9IO5 - chains J and X of the 26 polymer chains in the assembly; structure by electron microscopy, 3.20 A resolution.

Chain J:
Molecule: G1-ATPase subunit beta
Organism: Mycoplasma mobile 163K
Notes: EC 3.6.3.14
Reference sequence: Q6KIC3 (Q6KIC3_MYCM1); residue numbers follow UniProt; this construct covers 1-784
Chain sequence (784 residues; numbered 1 to 784; the number before each row is that of its first residue):
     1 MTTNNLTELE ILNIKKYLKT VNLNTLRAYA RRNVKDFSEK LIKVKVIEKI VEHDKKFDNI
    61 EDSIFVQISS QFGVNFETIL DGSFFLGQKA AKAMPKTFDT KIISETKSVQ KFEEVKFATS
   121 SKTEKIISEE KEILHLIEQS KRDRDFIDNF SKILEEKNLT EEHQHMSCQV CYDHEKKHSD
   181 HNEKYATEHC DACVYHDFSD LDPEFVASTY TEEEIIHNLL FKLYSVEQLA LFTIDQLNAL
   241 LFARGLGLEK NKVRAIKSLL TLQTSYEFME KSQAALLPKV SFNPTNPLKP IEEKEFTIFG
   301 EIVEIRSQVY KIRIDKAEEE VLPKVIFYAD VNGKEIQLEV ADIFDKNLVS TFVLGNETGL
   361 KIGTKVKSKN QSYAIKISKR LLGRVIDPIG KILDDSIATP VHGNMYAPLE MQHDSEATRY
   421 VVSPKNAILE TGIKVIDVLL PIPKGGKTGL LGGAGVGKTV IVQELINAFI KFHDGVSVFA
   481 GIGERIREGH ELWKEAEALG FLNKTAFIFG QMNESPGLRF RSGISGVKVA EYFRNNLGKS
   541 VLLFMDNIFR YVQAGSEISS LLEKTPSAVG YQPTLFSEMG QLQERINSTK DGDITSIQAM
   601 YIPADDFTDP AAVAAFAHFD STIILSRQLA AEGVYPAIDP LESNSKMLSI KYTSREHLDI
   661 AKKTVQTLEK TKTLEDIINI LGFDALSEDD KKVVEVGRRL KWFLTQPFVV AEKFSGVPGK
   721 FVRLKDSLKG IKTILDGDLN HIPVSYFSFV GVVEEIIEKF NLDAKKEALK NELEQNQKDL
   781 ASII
Unresolved in the structure: 1-124, 160-212, 775-784
Residues lining bound ligands: ATP (adenosine-5'-triphosphate): Lys646, Ser649, Lys651

Chain X:
Molecule: G1-ATPase subunit E
Organism: Mycoplasma mobile 163K
Reference sequence: Q6KHS6 (Q6KHS6_MYCM1); residue numbers follow UniProt; this construct covers 1-112
Chain sequence (112 residues; row label = number of the first residue in the row):
     1 MTKNIFANKI ANQKAYFKRD IKTVHTFLGR VNYIQRASKF NDEKRVFRPL QIELSGTNEI
    61 VDIYLEATTY ISKKALDEIR QNSYIFLEAK WLPESNFLNN PLFEIQNIVI EN
Unresolved in the structure: 1-3

Chain J / chain X interface:
Residue-residue contacts (62):
  Ile133(J) - Asn96(X)
  Ile133(J) - Phe97(X)  hydrophobic
  Leu134(J) - Phe97(X)  hydrophobic
  Leu136(J) - Pro93(X)
  Ile137(J) - Pro93(X)
  Ile137(J) - Phe97(X)  hydrophobic
  Ser140(J) - Leu92(X)
  Ser140(J) - Pro93(X)
  Lys141(J) - Asn41(X)
  Lys141(J) - Arg45(X)  hydrogen bond (backbone-side chain)
  Arg144(J) - Arg45(X)
  Arg144(J) - Glu66(X)  salt bridge
  Arg144(J) - Leu92(X)
  Arg144(J) - Glu94(X)  salt bridge
  Arg144(J) - Glu104(X)
  Asp145(J) - Lys44(X)  salt bridge
  Asp145(J) - Arg45(X)  salt bridge
  Ser151(J) - Lys18(X)
  Ser151(J) - Arg19(X)  hydrogen bond (backbone-backbone)
  Ser151(J) - Asp20(X)  hydrogen bond (backbone-backbone)
  Lys152(J) - Lys18(X)
  Lys152(J) - Asp20(X)
  Leu154(J) - Tyr16(X)  hydrophobic
  Leu154(J) - Phe17(X)
  Leu154(J) - Lys18(X)
  Leu154(J) - Ile71(X)
  Leu154(J) - Ala75(X)  hydrophobic
  Leu154(J) - Ile105(X)
  Leu154(J) - Gln106(X)
  Glu155(J) - Tyr16(X)
  Glu155(J) - Phe17(X)  hydrogen bond (backbone-backbone)
  Glu155(J) - Arg19(X)  salt bridge
  Glu156(J) - Ala15(X)
  Glu156(J) - Tyr16(X)
  Glu156(J) - Lys74(X)  salt bridge
  Lys157(J) - Ala15(X)  hydrogen bond (backbone-backbone)
  Lys157(J) - Phe17(X)
  Leu159(J) - Gln13(X)
  Leu223(J) - Ile10(X)  hydrophobic
  Tyr224(J) - Ile10(X)
  Tyr224(J) - Gln13(X)
  Ser225(J) - Phe6(X)
  Ser225(J) - Ile10(X)
  Ser225(J) - Gln13(X)
  Ser225(J) - Glu111(X)
  Val226(J) - Leu28(X)  hydrophobic
  Val226(J) - Phe86(X)  hydrophobic
  Val226(J) - Glu111(X)  hydrogen bond (backbone-side chain)
  Glu227(J) - Phe6(X)
  Glu227(J) - Lys9(X)  salt bridge
  Glu227(J) - Tyr84(X)
  Glu227(J) - Glu111(X)
  Gln228(J) - Phe6(X)
  Ala230(J) - Ser55(X)
  Ala230(J) - Tyr84(X)
  Leu231(J) - Phe6(X)  hydrophobic
  Val253(J) - Thr26(X)
  Val253(J) - Phe86(X)  hydrophobic
  Ile256(J) - Leu28(X)  hydrophobic
  Lys257(J) - Phe86(X)
  Lys257(J) - Glu88(X)  salt bridge
  Gln263(J) - Gln13(X)
Also at the interface, not in a pair above, chain J (29 interface residues in all): Ile153, Leu260
Also at the interface, not in a pair above, chain X (36 interface residues in all): Asn4, Lys14, Thr68, Ser72

Overview:
Chain J and chain X form an interface of 29 and 36 residues respectively, with 6 hydrogen bonds and 8 salt
bridges. Polar pairs include Arg144(J)-Glu66(X), Arg144(J)-Glu94(X) and Asp145(J)-Lys44(X). Chain J binds ATP.
Here chain J is G1-ATPase subunit beta and chain X is G1-ATPase subunit E, both from Mycoplasma mobile 163K.
Entry 9IO5 (Cryo-EM structure of G1-ATPase dimer from Mycoplasma mobile gliding machinery) was determined by
electron microscopy.
